9CRP - chains A and S of the 14 polymer chains in the assembly; structure by electron microscopy, 3.20 A resolution.

[Chain A]
Protein: CRISPR-associated aCascade subunit Cas7/Csa2 2
From: Saccharolobus solfataricus P2
UniProtKB: Q97Y91 (CSA2B_SACS2); residues 1-321 here = UniProt positions 1-321
Sequence (321 residues; numbered 1 to 321; the number before each row is that of its first residue):
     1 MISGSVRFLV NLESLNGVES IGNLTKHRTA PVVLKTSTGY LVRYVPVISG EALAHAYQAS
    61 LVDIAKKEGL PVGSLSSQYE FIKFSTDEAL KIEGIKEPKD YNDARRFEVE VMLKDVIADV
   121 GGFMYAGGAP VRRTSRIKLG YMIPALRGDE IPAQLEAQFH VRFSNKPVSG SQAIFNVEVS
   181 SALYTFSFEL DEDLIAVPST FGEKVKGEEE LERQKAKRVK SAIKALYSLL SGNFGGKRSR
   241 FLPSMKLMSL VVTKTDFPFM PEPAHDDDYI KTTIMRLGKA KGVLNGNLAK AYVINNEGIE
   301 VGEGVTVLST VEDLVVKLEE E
Unresolved in the structure: 169-172, 321
UniProt features mapped onto this chain:
  - mutagenesis: His-160 (H160A: Significantly reduced affinity for crRNA)

[Chain S]
Molecule: 63-nt RNA strand
From: Saccharolobus solfataricus
Sequence (63 nucleotides; numbered 1 to 63; the number before each row is that of its first residue):
     1 AUUGAAAGUU CUGUUUCGAA GAAAACCCGC CUCAGAUUCA UUAUGGGGAU AAUCUCUUAU
    61 AGA
Unresolved in the structure: 39-63

[How chain A and chain S interact]
Contacting residue pairs (38):
  Asn-16(A) / U10(S)  phosphate contact
  Gly-17(A) / U9(S)  hydrogen bond to the sugar
  Gly-17(A) / U10(S)  hydrogen bond to the phosphate
  Val-18(A) / U9(S)  sugar contact
  Glu-19(A) / U9(S)  base contact
  Glu-51(A) / A7(S)  base contact
  His-55(A) / G8(S)  stacking on the base
  Ile-82(A) / A6(S)  sugar contact
  Lys-83(A) / A6(S)  phosphate contact
  Lys-83(A) / A7(S)  phosphate contact
  Gly-122(A) / A6(S)  sugar contact
  Phe-123(A) / A6(S)  sugar contact
  Met-124(A) / A5(S)  base contact
  Met-124(A) / A6(S)  hydrogen bond to the sugar
  Arg-132(A) / U2(S)  salt bridge to the phosphate
  Arg-132(A) / A5(S)  hydrogen bond to the base
  Arg-133(A) / A5(S)  hydrogen bond to the sugar
  Thr-134(A) / A1(S)  base contact
  Thr-134(A) / A5(S)  phosphate contact
  Ser-135(A) / A6(S)  hydrogen bond to the phosphate
  Lys-138(A) / A1(S)  hydrogen bond to the base
  Phe-159(A) / U15(S)  base contact
  His-160(A) / U15(S)  salt bridge to the phosphate
  Val-161(A) / G13(S)  hydrogen bond to the sugar
  Val-161(A) / U14(S)  sugar contact
  Val-161(A) / U15(S)  hydrogen bond to the phosphate
  Arg-162(A) / G13(S)  base contact
  Arg-162(A) / U14(S)  phosphate contact
  Phe-163(A) / U14(S)  hydrogen bond to the phosphate
  Phe-175(A) / G13(S)  stacking on the base
  Asp-191(A) / A1(S)  hydrogen bond to the base
  Leu-194(A) / A1(S)  base contact
  Gly-235(A) / G8(S)  hydrogen bond to the base
  Lys-237(A) / U10(S)  phosphate contact
  Lys-237(A) / C11(S)  hydrogen bond to the phosphate
  Arg-238(A) / C11(S)  phosphate contact
  Ser-239(A) / U12(S)  hydrogen bond to the phosphate
  Arg-240(A) / G13(S)  salt bridge to the phosphate
Also at the interface, not in a pair above, chain A (36 interface residues in all): Leu-15, Ala-52, Gln-58, Phe-81, Gly-121, Arg-136, Gly-236

[In short]
36 residues of chain A face 13 of chain S across their interface, with 14 hydrogen bonds, 3 salt bridges and 2
aromatic stacking contacts. Polar pairs include Arg-132(A)/A5(S), Lys-138(A)/A1(S) and Asp-191(A)/A1(S). From
UniProt: one mutagenesis site on chain A.
Chain A is CRISPR-associated aCascade subunit Cas7/Csa2 2 (Saccharolobus solfataricus P2) and chain S is a
63-nt RNA strand (Saccharolobus solfataricus); the structure, Post-targeting aCascade Type IA CRISPR-Cas
Surveillance Complexes, was determined by electron microscopy.
